PDB entry 4YAQ | X-ray diffraction, 2.30 A resolution | chains H and L

== Chain H ==
Protein: PG9_N100FY Fab heavy chain
Source organism: Homo sapiens
UniProtKB: A0A087X1C7 (A0A087X1C7_HUMAN); the construct has insertions or renumbered stretches relative to UniProt, so the offset changes along the chain: 111-130 = UniProt 130-149; 133-154 = UniProt 150-171; 162-169 = UniProt 174-181; 171-180 = UniProt 182-191; 3 more segments
Amino-acid sequence (248 residues; each row starts with the number of its first residue; note: 14 numbers in that range are skipped by the numbering (no residue carries them; nothing is unmodelled there); a row labelled like 82A-82C holds insertion residues (82A, then the next letters in order)):
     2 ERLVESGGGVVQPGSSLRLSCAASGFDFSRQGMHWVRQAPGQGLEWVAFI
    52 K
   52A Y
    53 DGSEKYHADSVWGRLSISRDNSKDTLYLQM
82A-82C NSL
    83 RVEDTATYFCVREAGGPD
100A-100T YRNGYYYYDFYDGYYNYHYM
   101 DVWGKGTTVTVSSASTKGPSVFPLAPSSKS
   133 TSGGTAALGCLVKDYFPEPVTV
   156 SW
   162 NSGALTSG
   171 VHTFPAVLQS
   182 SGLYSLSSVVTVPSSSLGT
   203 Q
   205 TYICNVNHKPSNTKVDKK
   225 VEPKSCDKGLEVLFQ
Unresolved in the structure: 231-239
Disulfides: Cys-22/Cys-92, Cys-142/Cys-208
Modified / non-standard residues: Glu-2 (pyroglutamic acid; PCA); Tyr-100G (O-sulfo-L-tyrosine; TYS); Tyr-100H (O-sulfo-L-tyrosine; TYS)
Differences from the reference sequence: expression tag (233-239)

== Chain L ==
Protein: PG9_N100FY Light Chain
Source organism: Homo sapiens
UniProtKB: Q6GMW3 (Q6GMW3_HUMAN); the construct lacks a stretch of the UniProt sequence, so the offset changes along the chain: 101-106 = UniProt 122-127; 107-212 = UniProt 129-234
Amino-acid sequence (216 residues; each row starts with the number of its first residue; note: 1 number in that range is skipped by the numbering (no residue carries it; nothing is unmodelled there); a row labelled like 27A-27C holds insertion residues (27A, then the next letters in order)):
     1 QSALTQPAS
    11 VSGSPGQSITISCNGTS
27A-27C NDV
    28 GGYESVSWYQQHPGKAPKVVIYDVSKRPSGVSNRFSGSKSGNTASLTISG
    78 LQAEDEGDYYCKSLTSTR
   95A R
    96 RVFGTGTKLTV
  106A L
   107 GQPKAAPSVTLFPPSSEELQANKATLVCLISDFYPGAVTVAWKADSSPVK
   157 AGVETTTPSKQSNNKYAASSYLSLTPEQWKSHKSYSCQVTHEGSTVEKTV
   207 APTECS
Unresolved in the structure: 1, 212
Disulfides: Cys-23/Cys-88, Cys-134/Cys-193
Covalent attachments: glycan linked to Asn-24

== Chain H / chain L interface ==
Inter-chain disulfides: Cys-230(H)/Cys-211(L)
Pairs across the interface (65; chain H residue first):
  His-35(H) / Arg-96(L)
  Val-37(H) / Phe-98(L)  hydrophobic
  Gln-39(H) / Gln-38(L)  hydrogen bond
  Gln-39(H) / Tyr-87(L)  hydrogen bond
  Gln-43(H) / Tyr-87(L)
  Gly-44(H) / Tyr-87(L)
  Leu-45(H) / Pro-44(L)  hydrophobic
  Leu-45(H) / Tyr-87(L)
  Leu-45(H) / Phe-98(L)
  Trp-47(H) / Arg-95A(L)
  Trp-47(H) / Arg-96(L)
  Trp-47(H) / Phe-98(L)
  Glu-56(H) / Arg-95(L)  salt bridge
  Tyr-58(H) / Arg-95(L)
  His-59(H) / Arg-95A(L)  hydrogen bond (backbone-side chain)
  Asp-61(H) / Arg-95A(L)  salt bridge
  Phe-91(H) / Ala-43(L)  hydrophobic
  Glu-95(H) / Arg-96(L)  salt bridge
  Asn-100P(H) / Arg-96(L)
  Tyr-100Q(H) / Asp-50(L)
  His-100R(H) / Ser-32(L)
  His-100R(H) / Leu-91(L)
  His-100R(H) / Arg-96(L)
  Tyr-100S(H) / Ser-34(L)
  Tyr-100S(H) / Tyr-36(L)
  Tyr-100S(H) / Tyr-49(L)  hydrophobic
  Met-100T(H) / Tyr-36(L)  hydrogen bond (backbone-side chain)
  Met-100T(H) / Val-46(L)
  Met-100T(H) / Lys-89(L)
  Met-100T(H) / Phe-98(L)  hydrophobic
  Trp-103(H) / Ala-43(L)  hydrophobic
  Trp-103(H) / Pro-44(L)  hydrogen bond (side chain-backbone)
  Gly-104(H) / Ala-43(L)
  Phe-122(H) / Ser-121(L)
  Phe-122(H) / Glu-123(L)
  Phe-122(H) / Glu-124(L)
  Pro-123(H) / Ser-121(L)
  Pro-123(H) / Glu-123(L)
  Leu-124(H) / Phe-118(L)
  Ala-125(H) / Phe-118(L)
  Ala-139(H) / Phe-118(L)
  Leu-143(H) / Tyr-177(L)  hydrophobic
  Lys-145(H) / Glu-124(L)  salt bridge
  Lys-145(H) / Thr-131(L)  hydrogen bond
  His-172(H) / Gln-167(L)  hydrogen bond
  His-172(H) / Ala-173(L)
  Phe-174(H) / Leu-135(L)  hydrophobic
  Phe-174(H) / Ile-136(L)
  Phe-174(H) / Ala-173(L)  hydrophobic
  Phe-174(H) / Ala-174(L)
  Pro-175(H) / Thr-162(L)
  Pro-175(H) / Ser-165(L)
  Ala-176(H) / Thr-162(L)
  Val-177(H) / Thr-162(L)
  Val-177(H) / Tyr-177(L)  hydrophobic
  Gln-179(H) / Glu-160(L)
  Ser-180(H) / Glu-160(L)
  Leu-187(H) / Tyr-177(L)
  Ser-188(H) / Val-133(L)
  Ser-188(H) / Tyr-177(L)  hydrogen bond
  Val-190(H) / Leu-135(L)  hydrophobic
  Lys-221(H) / Glu-123(L)  salt bridge
  Lys-228(H) / Pro-119(L)
  Lys-228(H) / Cys-211(L)
  Cys-230(H) / Cys-211(L)  disulfide
Also at the interface, not in a pair above, chain H (47 interface residues in all): Glu-46, Lys-129, Ser-130, Leu-140, Asp-146, Leu-178, Ser-186
Also at the interface, not in a pair above, chain L (40 interface residues in all): Thr-94, Thr-116, Lys-129, Thr-161, Ser-175, Ser-179, Glu-210

== Summary ==
The interface between chain H and chain L involves 47 residues on one side and 40 on the other, with 1
disulfide bond, 8 hydrogen bonds and 5 salt bridges. Among the polar pairs are Glu-56(H)/Arg-95(L),
Asp-61(H)/Arg-95A(L) and Glu-95(H)/Arg-96(L).
Chain H is PG9_N100FY Fab heavy chain and chain L is PG9_N100FY Light Chain, both from Homo sapiens; the
structure, Crystal structure of a computationally optimized PG9 mutant, was determined by X-ray diffraction.
